Entry 5PAJ (X-ray diffraction, 1.70 A resolution); this record covers chains A and B.

Chain A:
Name: Coagulation factor VII light chain
Organism: Homo sapiens
Notes: EC 3.4.21.21
UniProtKB: P08709 (FA7_HUMAN); residues 149-212 here = UniProt positions 149-212
Sequence (64 residues; row label = number of the first residue in the row):
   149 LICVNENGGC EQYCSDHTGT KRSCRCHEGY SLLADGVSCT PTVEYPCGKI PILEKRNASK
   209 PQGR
Unresolved in the structure: 205-212
Disulfides: Cys151-Cys162, Cys158-Cys172, Cys174-Cys187
UniProt features mapped onto this chain:
  - site: Arg212 (Cleavage)
  - glycosylation: Asn205 (N-linked (GlcNAc...) asparagine)
  - natural variant: Cys151 (C151S: In FA7D), Glu154 (E154K: In FA7D), Gly156 (G156S: In FA7D), Gly157 (G157C: In FA7D; G157S: In FA7D; G157V: In FA7D), Gln160 (Q160R: In FA7D), Ser171 (S171F: In FA7D), Gly177 (G177R: In FA7D), Leu181 (L181P: In FA7D), Asp183 (D183N: In FA7D), Ser186 (S186F: In FA7D), Pro189 (P189S: In FA7D), Pro194 (P194L: In FA7D; P194T: In FA7D), 4 further natural variant entries in UniProt

Chain B:
Name: Coagulation factor VII heavy chain
Organism: Homo sapiens
Notes: EC 3.4.21.21
UniProtKB: P08709 (FA7_HUMAN); numbering as in UniProt (aligned over 213-466)
Sequence (254 residues; numbered 213 to 466; the number before each row is that of its first residue):
   213 IVGGKVCPKG ECPWQVLLLV NGAQLCGGTL INTIWVVSAA HCFDKIKNWR NLIAVLGEHD
   273 LSEHDGDEQS RRVAQVIIPS TYVPGTTNHD IALLRLHQPV VLTDHVVPLC LPERTFSERT
   333 LAFVRFSLVS GWGQLLDRGA TALELMVLNV PRLMTQDCLQ QSRKVGDSPN ITEYMFCAGY
   393 SDGSKDSCKG DSGGPHATHY RGTWYLTGIV SWGQGCATVG HFGVYTRVSQ YIEWLQKLMR
   453 SEPRPGVLLR APFP
Unresolved in the structure: 376-379
Disulfides: Cys219-Cys224, Cys238-Cys254, Cys370-Cys389, Cys400-Cys428
Ion coordination: Ca2+: Glu270, Asp272, Glu275, Glu280
Small-molecule neighbours: 7XJ (1-(1-azanylisoquinolin-6-yl)-3-(phenylmethyl)urea): His253, Gly297, Thr298, Thr299, Asp302, Asp398, Ser399, Cys400, Lys401, Ser404, Val422, Ser423, Trp424, Gly425, Gln426, Gly427, Cys428, Gly435, Val436, Tyr437
UniProt features mapped onto this chain:
  - active site (Charge relay system): His253, Asp302, Ser404
  - binding site (substrate): Asp398
  - glycosylation: Asn382 (N-linked (GlcNAc...) asparagine)
  - natural variant: Ile213 (I213N: In FA7D), Gly216 (G216D: In FA7D), Cys238 (C238F: In FA7D; C238Y: In FA7D), Gly240 (G240R: In FA7D), Thr241 (T241N: In FA7D), Ser250 (S250F: In FA7D), Ala251 (A251P: In FA7D; A251T: In FA7D), Ala252 (A252V: In FA7D), Cys254 (C254R: In FA7D; C254Y: In FA7D), Leu264 (L264P: In FA7D), Ala266 (A266T: In FA7D), Asp272 (D272N: In FA7D), 50 further natural variant entries in UniProt

Chain A / chain B interface:
Disulfides between the chains: Cys195(A)-Cys322(B)
Residue-residue contacts - 49 pairs, chain A then chain B:
  Cys151(A) with Arg331(B)
  Val152(A) with Arg331(B)
  Glu154(A) with Arg413(B), hydrogen bond (backbone-side chain)
  Asn155(A) with Phe328(B); Thr332(B), hydrogen bond; Tyr412(B); Arg413(B)
  Gly157(A) with Arg413(B), hydrogen bond (backbone-side chain)
  Cys158(A) with Arg413(B), hydrogen bond (backbone-side chain)
  Glu159(A) with Tyr412(B); Arg413(B), salt bridge
  Gln160(A) with Phe328(B); Tyr417(B)
  Tyr161(A) with Leu323(B); Pro324(B); Glu325(B); Phe328(B), hydrophobic; Tyr417(B)
  Arg173(A) with Glu325(B), salt bridge
  His175(A) with Leu323(B)
  Tyr178(A) with Thr415(B)
  Tyr193(A) with Leu314(B); Thr315(B); Asp316(B), hydrogen bond
  Pro194(A) with Val319(B)
  Cys195(A) with Pro320(B); Leu321(B); Cys322(B), disulfide; Thr415(B)
  Gly196(A) with Trp226(B); Pro320(B), hydrogen bond (backbone-backbone); Cys322(B); Thr415(B); Trp416(B), hydrogen bond (backbone-backbone)
  Lys197(A) with Trp226(B); Val319(B); Gly414(B), hydrogen bond (side chain-backbone); Thr415(B), hydrogen bond
  Ile198(A) with Gly222(B); Glu223(B); Trp226(B), hydrophobic; Trp416(B)
  Pro199(A) with Asp316(B); Val319(B)
  Ile200(A) with Lys221(B); Gly222(B); Glu223(B)
  Leu201(A) with Glu223(B)
  Lys203(A) with Asp316(B), salt bridge
Other interface residues (no listed pair), chain A (25 interface residues in all): Cys162, Asp164, Ser186
Other interface residues (no listed pair), chain B (25 interface residues in all): Pro225, Thr327

In short:
Chain A and chain B each contribute 25 residues to their interface, with 1 disulfide bond, 9 hydrogen bonds
and 3 salt bridges. Among the polar pairs are Glu159(A)-Arg413(B), Arg173(A)-Glu325(B) and
Lys203(A)-Asp316(B). Ligands of chain B: compound 7XJ.
Here chain A is Coagulation factor VII light chain and chain B is Coagulation factor VII heavy chain, both
from Homo sapiens. Entry 5PAJ (Crystal Structure of Factor VIIa in complex with
1-(1-aminoisoquinolin-6-yl)-3-benzylurea) was determined by X-ray diffraction.
